3AYN - chain A; structure by X-ray diffraction, 2.70 A resolution.

Chain A:
Molecule: Rhodopsin
From: Todarodes pacificus
UniProt: P31356 (OPSD_TODPA); residues 1-448 here = UniProt positions 1-448
Sequence (448 residues; numbered 1 to 448; the number before each row is that of its first residue):
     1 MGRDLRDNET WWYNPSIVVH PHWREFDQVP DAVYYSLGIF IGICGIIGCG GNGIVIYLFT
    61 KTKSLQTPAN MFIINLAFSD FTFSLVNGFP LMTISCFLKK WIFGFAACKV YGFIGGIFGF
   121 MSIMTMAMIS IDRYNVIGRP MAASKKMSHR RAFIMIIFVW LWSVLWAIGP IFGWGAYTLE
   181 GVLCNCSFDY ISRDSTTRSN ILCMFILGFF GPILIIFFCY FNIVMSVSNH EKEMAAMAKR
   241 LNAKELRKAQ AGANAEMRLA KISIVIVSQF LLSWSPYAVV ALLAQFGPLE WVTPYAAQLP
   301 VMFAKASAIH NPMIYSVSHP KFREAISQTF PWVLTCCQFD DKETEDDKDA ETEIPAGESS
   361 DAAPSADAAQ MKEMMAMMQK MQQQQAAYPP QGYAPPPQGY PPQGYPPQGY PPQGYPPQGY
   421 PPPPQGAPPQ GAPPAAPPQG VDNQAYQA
Disordered / not traced: 1-8, 359-448
Disulfides: Cys-108/Cys-186
Glycans and other covalent adducts: retinal (RET) linked to Lys-305
Small-molecule neighbours: retinal (RET): Asn-87, Tyr-111, Gly-112, Gly-115, Gly-116, Gly-119, Phe-120, Tyr-177, Asn-185, Cys-186, Ser-187, Phe-188, Met-204, Phe-205, Phe-209, Phe-270, Trp-274, Tyr-277, Ala-278, Val-301

In short:
Covalently linked retinal: at Lys-305.
Chain A is Rhodopsin (Todarodes pacificus); the structure, Crystal structure of squid isorhodopsin, was
determined by X-ray diffraction together with 3AYM from the same study.
